Entry 4NUC (X-ray diffraction, 1.40 A resolution); this record covers chain A.

[Chain A]
Protein: Bromodomain-containing protein 4
Source organism: Homo sapiens
Notes: fragment: Bromo 1 domain, residues 44-168
UniProt: O60885 (BRD4_HUMAN); residue numbers follow UniProt; this construct covers 44-168
Chain sequence (127 residues; numbered 42 to 168; the number before each row is that of its first residue):
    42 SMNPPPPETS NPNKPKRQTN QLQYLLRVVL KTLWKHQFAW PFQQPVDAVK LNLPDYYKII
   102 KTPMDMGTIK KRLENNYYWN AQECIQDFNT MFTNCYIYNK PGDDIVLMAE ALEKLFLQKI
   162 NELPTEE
Unresolved in the structure: 168
Construct notes: expression tag (42-43)
Ligand contacts: 435 (4-[(E)-(4-hydroxy-3,5-dimethylphenyl)diazenyl]-N-(pyridin-2-yl)benzenesulfonamide): Trp81, Pro82, Phe83, Gln85, Val87, Lys91, Leu92, Leu94, Tyr97, Tyr139, Asn140, Ile146
Curated features (UniProtKB/Swiss-Prot):
  - site: Asn140 (Acetylated histone binding)
  - cross-link: Lys99 (Glycyl lysine isopeptide (Lys-Gly) (interchain with G-Cter in SUMO2))
  - natural variant: Asp145 (D145G: Found in a patient with a neurodevelopmental syndrome; uncertain significance)
  - mutagenesis: Asn140 (N140A: Abolishes binding to acetylated histones)
What the authors report for this chain:
  - binding site for 435: Trp81, Pro82, Phe83, Val87, Leu92, Leu94, Tyr97, Tyr139, Asn140, Ile146

[In short]
Bound to chain A: compound 435. Curated annotation (UniProt) lists one mutagenesis site. From the paper: a
binding site for 435 at Trp81, Pro82 and Phe83 among others.
Chain A is Bromodomain-containing protein 4 (Homo sapiens); the structure, Crystal structure of the first
bromodomain of human BRD4 in complex with MS435 inhibitor, was determined by X-ray diffraction together with
4NUD and 4NUE from the same study.
